5L5X - chains A and G of the 28 polymer chains in the assembly; structure by X-ray diffraction, 2.90 A resolution.

[Chain A]
Molecule: Proteasome subunit alpha type-2
Organism: Saccharomyces cerevisiae (strain ATCC 204508 / S288c)
Notes: EC 3.4.25.1
Reference sequence: P23639 (PSA2_YEAST); residues 1-250 here = UniProt positions 1-250
Chain sequence (250 residues; each row starts with the number of its first residue):
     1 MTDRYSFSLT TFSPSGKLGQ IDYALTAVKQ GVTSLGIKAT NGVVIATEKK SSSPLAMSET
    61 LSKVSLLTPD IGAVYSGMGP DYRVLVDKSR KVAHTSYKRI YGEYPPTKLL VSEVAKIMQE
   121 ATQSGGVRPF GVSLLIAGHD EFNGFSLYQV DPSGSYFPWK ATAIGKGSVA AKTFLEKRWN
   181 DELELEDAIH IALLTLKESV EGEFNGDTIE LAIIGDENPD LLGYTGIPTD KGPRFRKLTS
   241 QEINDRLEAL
UniProt features mapped onto this chain:
  - cross-link: Lys108 (Glycyl lysine isopeptide (Lys-Gly) (interchain with G-Cter in ubiquitin))

[Chain G]
Molecule: Proteasome subunit alpha type-1
Organism: Saccharomyces cerevisiae (strain ATCC 204508 / S288c)
Notes: EC 3.4.25.1
Reference sequence: P21243 (PSA1_YEAST); residues -8 to 243 here correspond to UniProt positions 1-252 (UniProt number = residue number + 9)
Chain sequence (252 residues; each row starts with the number of its first residue; numbers below 1 keep their minus sign (Met-8 is residue -8)):
    -8 MSGAAAASAA GYDRHITIFS PEGRLYQVEY AFKATNQTNI NSLAVRGKDC TVVISQKKVP
    52 DKLLDPTTVS YIFCISRTIG MVVNGPIPDA RNAALRAKAE AAEFRYKYGY DMPCDVLAKR
   112 MANLSQIYTQ RAYMRPLGVI LTFVSVDEEL GPSIYKTDPA GYYVGYKATA TGPKQQEITT
   172 NLENHFKKSK IDHINEESWE KVVEFAITHM IDALGTEFSK NDLEVGVATK DKFFTLSAEN
   232 IEERLVAIAE QD
Unresolved in the structure: -8 to 1, 243

[How chain A and chain G interact]
Contacting residue pairs (62; chain A residue first):
  Asp3(A) - Tyr124(G)
  Tyr5(A) - Ile7(G)
  Tyr5(A) - Ala123(G)  hydrophobic
  Tyr5(A) - Tyr124(G)  hydrophobic
  Leu9(A) - Ala123(G)  hydrophobic
  Gln20(A) - Ile9(G)
  Gln20(A) - Phe10(G)  hydrogen bond (side chain-backbone)
  Tyr23(A) - Phe10(G)  hydrophobic
  Tyr23(A) - Ser11(G)
  Tyr23(A) - Pro12(G)  hydrophobic
  Tyr23(A) - Gly14(G)
  Ala24(A) - Phe10(G)  hydrophobic
  Thr26(A) - Pro12(G)
  Thr26(A) - Glu13(G)
  Ala27(A) - Gly14(G)
  Ser52(A) - Tyr153(G)  hydrogen bond
  Pro54(A) - Lys158(G)
  Pro54(A) - Glu174(G)
  Leu55(A) - Tyr157(G)
  Leu55(A) - Lys158(G)  hydrogen bond (backbone-backbone)
  Leu55(A) - Ala159(G)
  Leu55(A) - Thr170(G)
  Leu55(A) - Glu174(G)
  Leu55(A) - Phe177(G)  hydrophobic
  Ala56(A) - Gly156(G)
  Ala56(A) - Tyr157(G)  hydrophobic
  Met57(A) - Arg37(G)
  Met57(A) - Val155(G)
  Met57(A) - Gly156(G)  hydrogen bond (backbone-backbone)
  Met57(A) - Tyr157(G)
  Met57(A) - Lys158(G)
  Thr60(A) - Tyr146(G)
  Thr60(A) - Val155(G)
  Thr60(A) - Gly156(G)  hydrogen bond (side chain-backbone)
  Leu61(A) - Tyr153(G)  hydrophobic
  Met78(A) - Phe10(G)  hydrophobic
  Met78(A) - Leu16(G)  hydrophobic
  Pro80(A) - Gln117(G)
  Pro80(A) - Ala151(G)
  Pro80(A) - Gly152(G)
  Pro80(A) - Tyr153(G)
  Asp81(A) - Gln117(G)
  Arg83(A) - Ala113(G)  hydrogen bond (side chain-backbone)
  Arg83(A) - Asn114(G)
  Arg83(A) - Gly152(G)  hydrogen bond (side chain-backbone)
  Arg83(A) - Tyr154(G)
  Val84(A) - Asn114(G)
  Val84(A) - Gln117(G)
  Asp87(A) - Lys110(G)  salt bridge
  Asp87(A) - Asn114(G)
  Gly126(A) - Arg122(G)
  Gly126(A) - Ala123(G)  hydrogen bond (backbone-backbone)
  Val127(A) - Gln121(G)
  Val127(A) - Arg122(G)
  Arg128(A) - Thr8(G)
  Arg128(A) - Phe10(G)
  Arg128(A) - Leu16(G)
  Arg128(A) - Thr120(G)  hydrogen bond (side chain-backbone)
  Arg128(A) - Gln121(G)  hydrogen bond (backbone-backbone)
  Pro129(A) - Phe10(G)
  Phe130(A) - Gln121(G)
  Gly131(A) - Phe10(G)
Other interface residues (no listed pair), chain A (31 interface residues in all): Met1, Thr2, Ser53, Ala121
Other interface residues (no listed pair), chain G (34 interface residues in all): Thr160, Leu173

[Summary]
Chain A and chain G form an interface of 31 and 34 residues respectively; the contacts include 10 hydrogen
bonds and 1 salt bridge. Polar contacts include Asp87(A)-Lys110(G), Gln20(A)-Phe10(G) and Ser52(A)-Tyr153(G).
Here chain A is Proteasome subunit alpha type-2 and chain G is Proteasome subunit alpha type-1, both from
Saccharomyces cerevisiae (strain ATCC 204508 / S288c). Entry 5L5X (Yeast 20S proteasome with human beta5c
(1-138) and human beta6 (97-111; 118-133) in complex with ONX ...) was determined by X-ray diffraction
together with 5L52, 5L54, 5L55, 5L5A, 5L5B, 5L5D and 30 further entries from the same study.
